Entry 7CYR (X-ray diffraction, 2.05 A resolution); this record covers chain A.

[Chain A]
Name: ABC1 family protein
Source organism: Mycolicibacterium smegmatis (strain ATCC 700084 / mc(2)155)
UniProtKB: A0QTT2 (A0QTT2_MYCS2); residue numbers follow UniProt; this construct covers 1-439
Chain sequence (439 residues; each row starts with the number of its first residue):
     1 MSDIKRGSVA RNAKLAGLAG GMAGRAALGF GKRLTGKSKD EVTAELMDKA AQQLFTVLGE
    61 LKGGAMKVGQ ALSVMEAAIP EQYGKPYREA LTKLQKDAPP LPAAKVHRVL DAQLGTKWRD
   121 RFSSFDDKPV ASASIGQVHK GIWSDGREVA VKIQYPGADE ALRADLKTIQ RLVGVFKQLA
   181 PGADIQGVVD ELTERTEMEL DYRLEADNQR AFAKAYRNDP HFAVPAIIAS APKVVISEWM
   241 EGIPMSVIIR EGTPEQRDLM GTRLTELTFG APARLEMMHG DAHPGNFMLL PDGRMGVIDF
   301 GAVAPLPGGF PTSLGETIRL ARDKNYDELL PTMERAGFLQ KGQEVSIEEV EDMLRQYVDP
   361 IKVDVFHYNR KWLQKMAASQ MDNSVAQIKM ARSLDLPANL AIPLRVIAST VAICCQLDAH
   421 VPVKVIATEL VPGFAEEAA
Unresolved in the structure: 1-42, 438-439
What the authors report for this chain:
  - mutagenesis - K67A, E191A, R195A, M198G, D281A, I402A, R405A: decreased growth in response to erythromycin
  - mutagenesis - K152A, E199A, E205A, W239A: decreased catalytic activity

[In short]
The paper reports that K67A, E191A and R195A, among others, reduce growth in response to erythromycin; K152A,
E199A and E205A, among others, reduce catalytic activity; 11 substitutions were tested in all.
Chain A is ABC1 family protein (Mycolicibacterium smegmatis (strain ATCC 700084 / mc(2)155)); the structure,
The closed conformation of MSMEG_1954 from Mycobacterium smegmatis, was determined by X-ray diffraction,
deposited together with 7CY2 and 7CZ2.
